PDB entry 7EVM | electron microscopy, 2.50 A resolution | chains A and B of the 5 polymer chains in the assembly

[Chain A]
Molecule: Guanine nucleotide-binding protein G(s) subunit alpha isoforms short
Organism: Homo sapiens
UniProt: P63092 (GNAS2_HUMAN); residues 1-394 here = UniProt positions 1-394
Amino-acid sequence (394 residues; numbered 1 to 394; the number before each row is that of its first residue):
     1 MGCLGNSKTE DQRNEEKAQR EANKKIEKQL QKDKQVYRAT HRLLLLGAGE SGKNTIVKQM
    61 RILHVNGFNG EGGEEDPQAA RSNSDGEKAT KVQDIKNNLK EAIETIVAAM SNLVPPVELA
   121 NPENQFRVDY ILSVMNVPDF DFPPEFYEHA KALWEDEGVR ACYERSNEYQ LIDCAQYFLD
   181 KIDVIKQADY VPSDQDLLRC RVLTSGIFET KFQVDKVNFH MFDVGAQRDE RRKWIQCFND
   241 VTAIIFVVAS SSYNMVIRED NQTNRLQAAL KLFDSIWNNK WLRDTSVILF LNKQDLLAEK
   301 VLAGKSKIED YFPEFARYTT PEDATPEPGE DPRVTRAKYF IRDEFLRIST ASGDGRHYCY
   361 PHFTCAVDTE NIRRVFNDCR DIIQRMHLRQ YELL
Not modelled in the structure: 1-10, 65-206, 255-261
Sequence notes: engineered mutation Asn54 (Ser in P63092), Ala226 (Gly in P63092), Ala268 (Glu in P63092), Lys271 (Asn in P63092), Asp274 (Lys in P63092), Lys280 (Arg in P63092), Asp284 (Thr in P63092), Thr285 (Ile in P63092)

[Chain B]
Molecule: Guanine nucleotide-binding protein G(I)/G(S)/G(T) subunit beta-1
Organism: Rattus norvegicus
UniProt: P54311 (GBB1_RAT); numbering as in UniProt (aligned over 2-340)
Amino-acid sequence (345 residues; each row starts with the number of its first residue; numbers below 1 keep their minus sign (Met-4 is residue -4)):
    -4 MGSLLQSELD QLRQEAEQLK NQIRDARKAC ADATLSQITN NIDPVGRIQM RTRRTLRGHL
    56 AKIYAMHWGT DSRLLVSASQ DGKLIIWDSY TTNKVHAIPL RSSWVMTCAY APSGNYVACG
   116 GLDNICSIYN LKTREGNVRV SRELAGHTGY LSCCRFLDDN QIVTSSGDTT CALWDIETGQ
   176 QTTTFTGHTG DVMSLSLAPD TRLFVSGACD ASAKLWDVRE GMCRQTFTGH ESDINAICFF
   236 PNGNAFATGS DDATCRLFDL RADQELMTYS HDNIICGITS VSFSKSGRLL LAGYDDFNCN
   296 VWDALKADRA GVLAGHDNRV SCLGVTDDGM AVATGSWDSF LKIWN
Not modelled in the structure: -4 to 2
Sequence notes: initiating methionine (-4); expression tag (-3 to 1)
UniProt features mapped onto this chain:
  - modified residue: Ser2 (N-acetylserine), His266 (Phosphohistidine)

[Chain A / chain B interface]
Contacting residue pairs - 65 pairs, chain A then chain B:
  Gln19(A) with Arg68(B); Asp83(B), hydrogen bond; Thr86(B), hydrogen bond; Asn88(B)
  Asn23(A) with Asn88(B), hydrogen bond; Lys89(B)
  Ile26(A) with Lys89(B); Val90(B); His91(B); Ala92(B), hydrophobic
  Glu27(A) with Lys89(B)
  Leu30(A) with Gly53(B); Lys78(B); Ile80(B), hydrophobic; Lys89(B)
  Asp33(A) with Lys78(B), salt bridge
  Lys34(A) with Leu55(B)
  Tyr37(A) with Leu55(B); Ala56(B); Asp76(B)
  Ile207(A) with Trp99(B); Leu117(B), hydrogen bond (backbone-backbone); Asp118(B)
  Phe222(A) with Trp99(B)
  Ala226(A) with Asn119(B), hydrogen bond (backbone-side chain); Thr143(B)
  Gln227(A) with Leu117(B), hydrogen bond (side chain-backbone); Asn119(B), hydrogen bond; Gly144(B); Tyr145(B), hydrogen bond (side chain-backbone)
  Arg228(A) with Gly162(B); Thr164(B); Thr184(B); Asp186(B), salt bridge
  Glu230(A) with Asp186(B)
  Arg232(A) with Cys204(B); Asp228(B), salt bridge
  Lys233(A) with Tyr145(B); Met188(B); Cys204(B); Asp228(B), salt bridge; Asn230(B), hydrogen bond; Asp246(B), salt bridge
  Trp234(A) with Leu117(B), hydrophobic; Tyr145(B), hydrophobic
  Gln236(A) with Tyr59(B), hydrogen bond (backbone-side chain); Arg314(B), hydrogen bond
  Cys237(A) with Lys57(B); Tyr59(B), hydrogen bond (backbone-side chain); Gln75(B); Trp99(B); Met101(B), hydrophobic
  Phe238(A) with Trp99(B), hydrophobic; Leu117(B), hydrophobic
  Asn239(A) with Lys57(B); Trp332(B)
  Asp240(A) with Ala56(B); Lys57(B), salt bridge; Gln75(B); Trp99(B)
  Val241(A) with Trp99(B), hydrophobic
  Lys280(A) with Asp290(B), salt bridge
  Trp281(A) with Asp290(B); Arg314(B); Trp332(B), hydrophobic
Also at the interface, not in a pair above, chain A (30 interface residues in all): Glu16, Arg20, Ala22, Arg42, Gly225
Also at the interface, not in a pair above, chain B (44 interface residues in all): Thr87, Asp163, Gly185, Cys271, Gly272, Phe292, Asn313

[In short]
30 residues of chain A face 44 of chain B across their interface, with 12 hydrogen bonds and 7 salt bridges.
Polar pairs include Asp33(A)-Lys78(B), Arg228(A)-Asp186(B) and Arg232(A)-Asp228(B).
Chain A is Guanine nucleotide-binding protein G(s) subunit alpha isoforms short (Homo sapiens) and chain B is
Guanine nucleotide-binding protein G(I)/G(S)/G(T) subunit beta-1 (Rattus norvegicus); the structure, Cryo-EM
structure of the compound 2-bound human GLP-1 receptor-Gs complex, was determined by electron microscopy,
deposited together with 7DUR, 7DUQ and 7E14.
